Entry 2Z1D (X-ray diffraction, 2.07 A resolution); this record covers chain A.

[Chain A]
Protein: Hydrogenase expression/formation protein hypD
Source organism: Thermococcus kodakarensis
UniProt: Q5JII1 (Q5JII1_PYRKO); residue numbers follow UniProt; this construct covers 1-372
Sequence (372 residues; row label = number of the first residue in the row):
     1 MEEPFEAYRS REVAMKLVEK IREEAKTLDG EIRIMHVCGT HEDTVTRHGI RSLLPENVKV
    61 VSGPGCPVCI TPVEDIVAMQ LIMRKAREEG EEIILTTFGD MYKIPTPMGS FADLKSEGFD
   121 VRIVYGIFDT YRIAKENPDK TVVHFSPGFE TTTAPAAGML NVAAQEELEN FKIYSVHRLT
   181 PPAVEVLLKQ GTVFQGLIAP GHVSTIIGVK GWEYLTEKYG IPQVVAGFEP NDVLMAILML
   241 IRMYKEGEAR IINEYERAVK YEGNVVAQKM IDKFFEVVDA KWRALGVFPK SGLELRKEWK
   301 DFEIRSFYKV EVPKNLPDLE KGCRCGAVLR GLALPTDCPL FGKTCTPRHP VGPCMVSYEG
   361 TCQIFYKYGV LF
Not modelled in the structure: 1-6
Modified positions: Cys38 (3-sulfinoalanine; CSD)
Disulfides: Cys66-Cys69, Cys325-Cys354
Bound ions: 4Fe-4S cluster Fe: Cys323, Cys338, Cys345, Cys362
Small-molecule neighbours: 4Fe-4S cluster (SF4): Cys323, Arg324, Cys325, Val328, Cys338, Leu340, Phe341, Cys345, Val351, Gly352, Pro353, Cys354, Met355, Cys362

[In short]
Chain A binds 4Fe-4S cluster. The 4Fe-4S cluster Fe site is built by Cys323, Cys338, Cys345 and Cys362.
Chain A is Hydrogenase expression/formation protein hypD (Thermococcus kodakarensis); the structure, Crystal
structure of [NiFe] hydrogenase maturation protein, HypD from Thermococcus kodakaraensis, was determined by
X-ray diffraction together with 2Z1C, 2Z1E and 2Z1F from the same study.
